PDB entry 7TEO | electron microscopy, 2.97 A resolution | chains B and C of the 30 polymer chains in the assembly

[Chain B]
Molecule: Proteasome subunit alpha type-2
Organism: Saccharomyces cerevisiae S288C
Notes: EC 3.4.25.1
UniProt: P23639 (PSA2_YEAST); numbering as in UniProt (aligned over 1-250)
Sequence (250 residues; numbered 1 to 250; the number before each row is that of its first residue):
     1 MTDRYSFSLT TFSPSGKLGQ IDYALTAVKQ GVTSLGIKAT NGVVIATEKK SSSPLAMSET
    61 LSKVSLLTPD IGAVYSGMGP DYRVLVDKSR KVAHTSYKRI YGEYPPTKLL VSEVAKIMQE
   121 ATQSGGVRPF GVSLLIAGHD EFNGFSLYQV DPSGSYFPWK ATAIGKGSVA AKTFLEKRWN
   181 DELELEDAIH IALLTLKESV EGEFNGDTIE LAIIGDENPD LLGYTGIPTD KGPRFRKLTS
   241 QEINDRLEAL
Not modelled in the structure: 1-9
Curated features (UniProtKB/Swiss-Prot):
  - cross-link: Lys-108 (Glycyl lysine isopeptide (Lys-Gly) (interchain with G-Cter in ubiquitin))

[Chain C]
Molecule: Proteasome subunit alpha type-4
Organism: Saccharomyces cerevisiae S288C
Notes: EC 3.4.25.1
UniProt: P40303 (PSA4_YEAST); residues 1-254 here = UniProt positions 1-254
Sequence (254 residues; numbered 1 to 254; the number before each row is that of its first residue):
     1 MSGYDRALSI FSPDGHIFQV EYALEAVKRG TCAVGVKGKN CVVLGCERRS TLKLQDTRIT
    61 PSKVSKIDSH VVLSFSGLNA DSRILIEKAR VEAQSHRLTL EDPVTVEYLT RYVAGVQQRY
   121 TQSGGVRPFG VSTLIAGFDP RDDEPKLYQT EPSGIYSSWS AQTIGRNSKT VREFLEKNYD
   181 RKEPPATVEE CVKLTVRSLL EVVQTGAKNI EITVVKPDSD IVALSSEEIN QYVTQIEQEK
   241 QEQQEQDKKK KSNH
Not modelled in the structure: 1-9, 50-51, 124-125, 179-182, 204-207, 244-254
Curated features (UniProtKB/Swiss-Prot):
  - modified residue: Thr-60 (Phosphothreonine)

[Chain B / chain C interface]
Residue-residue contacts (40; chain B residue first):
  Thr-11(B) / Gln-19(C)
  Phe-12(B) / Gln-19(C)  hydrogen bond (backbone-side chain)
  Phe-12(B) / Tyr-22(C)  hydrophobic
  Phe-12(B) / Ala-23(C)  hydrophobic
  Phe-12(B) / Ala-26(C)  hydrophobic
  Phe-12(B) / Leu-78(C)  hydrophobic
  Phe-12(B) / Arg-127(C)
  Phe-12(B) / Pro-128(C)
  Phe-12(B) / Gly-130(C)
  Ser-13(B) / Tyr-22(C)
  Pro-14(B) / Tyr-22(C)  hydrophobic
  Pro-14(B) / Glu-25(C)
  Ser-15(B) / Arg-29(C)  hydrogen bond (backbone-side chain)
  Gly-16(B) / Tyr-22(C)
  Gly-16(B) / Glu-25(C)
  Gly-16(B) / Ala-26(C)
  Leu-18(B) / Arg-127(C)
  Lys-38(B) / Asp-56(C)  salt bridge
  Lys-108(B) / Ile-59(C)
  Lys-116(B) / Glu-87(C)  salt bridge
  Gln-119(B) / Ala-80(C)
  Gln-119(B) / Asp-81(C)  hydrogen bond
  Thr-122(B) / Arg-127(C)
  Gln-123(B) / Tyr-120(C)
  Gln-123(B) / Val-126(C)
  Asn-143(B) / Arg-58(C)  hydrogen bond (backbone-side chain)
  Asn-143(B) / Ile-59(C)
  Tyr-148(B) / Ile-59(C)
  Ser-153(B) / Ala-80(C)
  Tyr-156(B) / Arg-83(C)
  Pro-158(B) / Gln-55(C)
  Pro-158(B) / Asp-56(C)  hydrogen bond (backbone-backbone)
  Pro-158(B) / Ile-59(C)  hydrophobic
  Pro-158(B) / Thr-60(C)
  Trp-159(B) / Leu-54(C)
  Lys-160(B) / Lys-53(C)
  Lys-160(B) / Leu-54(C)  hydrogen bond (backbone-backbone)
  Lys-160(B) / Gln-55(C)
  Ala-161(B) / Leu-54(C)
  Glu-176(B) / Leu-54(C)
Interface residues without a listed pair, chain B (30 interface residues in all): Thr-10, Phe-145, Gly-154, Ser-155, Phe-157, Lys-172, Leu-175, Trp-179
Interface residues without a listed pair, chain C (25 interface residues in all): Asn-79, Ile-84

[In short]
30 residues of chain B and 25 residues of chain C are in contact, with 6 hydrogen bonds and 2 salt bridges.
Among the polar pairs are Lys-38(B)/Asp-56(C), Lys-116(B)/Glu-87(C) and Phe-12(B)/Gln-19(C).
Chain B is Proteasome subunit alpha type-2 and chain C is Proteasome subunit alpha type-4, both from
Saccharomyces cerevisiae S288C; the structure, Cryo-EM structure of the 20S Alpha 3 Deletion proteasome core
particle in complex with FUB1, was determined by electron microscopy together with 7TEJ from the same study.
